7K63 - chains H and I of the 13 polymer chains in the assembly; structure by electron microscopy, 3.03 A resolution.

== Chain H ==
Protein: Histone H2B type 1-J
From: Homo sapiens
UniProtKB: P06899 (H2B1J_HUMAN); residues 0-125 here correspond to UniProt positions 1-126 (UniProt number = residue number + 1)
Chain sequence (126 residues; numbered 0 to 125; the number before each row is that of its first residue; numbering starts at 0):
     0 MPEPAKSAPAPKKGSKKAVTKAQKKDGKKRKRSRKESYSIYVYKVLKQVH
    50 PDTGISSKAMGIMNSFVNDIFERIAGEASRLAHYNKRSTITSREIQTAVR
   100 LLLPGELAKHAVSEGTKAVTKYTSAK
Unresolved in the structure: 0-29, 125
Curated features (UniProtKB/Swiss-Prot):
  - modified residue: Pro1 (N-acetylproline), Glu2 (ADP-ribosyl glutamic acid), Lys5 (N6-(2-hydroxyisobutyryl)lysine), Ser6 (ADP-ribosylserine), Lys11 (N6-(beta-hydroxybutyryl)lysine), Lys12 (N6-(2-hydroxyisobutyryl)lysine), Ser14 (Phosphoserine), Lys15 (N6-acetyllysine), Lys16 (N6-(beta-hydroxybutyryl)lysine), Lys20 (N6-(2-hydroxyisobutyryl)lysine), Lys23 (N6-(2-hydroxyisobutyryl)lysine), Lys24 (N6-(2-hydroxyisobutyryl)lysine), Lys34 (N6-(2-hydroxyisobutyryl)lysine), Glu35 (PolyADP-ribosyl glutamic acid), Ser36 (Phosphoserine), Lys43 (N6-(2-hydroxyisobutyryl)lysine), Lys46 (N6-(2-hydroxyisobutyryl)lysine), Lys57 (N6,N6-dimethyllysine), Arg79 (Dimethylated arginine), Lys85 (N6,N6,N6-trimethyllysine) and 6 more in UniProt
  - glycosylation: Ser112 (O-linked (GlcNAc) serine)
  - cross-link (Glycyl lysine isopeptide (Lys-Gly)): Lys5 (interchain with G-Cter in SUMO2), Lys20 (interchain with G-Cter in SUMO2), Lys34 (interchain with G-Cter in ubiquitin), Lys120 (interchain with G-Cter in ubiquitin)

== Chain I ==
Molecule: 197-nt DNA strand
From: Homo sapiens
Sequence (197 nucleotides; each row starts with the number of its first residue):
     1 GGGCTGGACCCTATACGCGGCCGCCCTGGAGAATCCCGGTGCCGAGGCCG
    51 CTCAATTGGTCGTAGACAGCTCTAGCACCGCTTAAACGCACGTACGCGCT
   101 GTCCCCCGCGTTTTAACCGCCAAGGGGATTACTCCCTAGTCTCCAGGCAC
   151 GTGTCAGATATATACATCCTGTGCATGTATTGAACAGCGACCACCCC

== How chain H and chain I interact ==
Residue-residue contacts (15; chain H residue first):
  Lys30(H) - DT129(I)  sugar contact
  Ser32(H) - DT129(I)  hydrogen bond to the phosphate
  Arg33(H) - DT52(I)  hydrogen bond to the sugar
  Arg33(H) - DC53(I)  sugar contact
  Tyr42(H) - DG46(I)  hydrogen bond to the phosphate
  Tyr42(H) - DG47(I)  phosphate contact
  Gly53(H) - DG46(I)  phosphate contact
  Ile54(H) - DA45(I)  sugar contact
  Ile54(H) - DG46(I)  hydrogen bond to the phosphate
  Ser55(H) - DA45(I)  phosphate contact
  Ser56(H) - DA45(I)  hydrogen bond to the phosphate
  Arg86(H) - DG65(I)  sugar contact
  Arg86(H) - DA66(I)  salt bridge to the phosphate
  Ser87(H) - DG65(I)  hydrogen bond to the phosphate
  Thr88(H) - DG65(I)  hydrogen bond to the phosphate
Interface residues without a listed pair, chain H (13 interface residues in all): Lys57, Lys85
Interface residues without a listed pair, chain I (12 interface residues in all): DG50, DC51, DA128, DT130

== In short ==
The interface between chain H and chain I involves 13 residues on one side and 12 on the other; the contacts
include 7 hydrogen bonds and 1 salt bridge. Among the polar pairs are Arg33(H)-DT52(I), Ser32(H)-DT129(I) and
Tyr42(H)-DG46(I).
Here chain H is Histone H2B type 1-J and chain I is a 197-nt DNA strand, both from Homo sapiens. Entry 7K63
(Cryo-EM structure of a chromatosome containing chimeric linker histone gH1.10-ncH1.4) was determined by
electron microscopy, deposited together with 7K5X, 7K5Y, 7K60 and 7K61.
